Entry 7FJ3 (electron microscopy, 4.53 A resolution (low resolution: residue-level contacts below are approximate; hydrogen-bond / salt-bridge calls are withheld)); this record covers chains g and m of the 51 polymer chains in the assembly.

# Chain g (and m)
Molecule: Major capsid protein
Source organism: Suid alphaherpesvirus 1
Notes: chain m of this document is another copy of the same molecule, construct and numbering; everything in this record applies to it too
UniProt: G3G8T2 (G3G8T2_9ALPH); residue numbers follow UniProt; this construct covers 1-1330
Amino-acid sequence (1330 residues; each row starts with the number of its first residue):
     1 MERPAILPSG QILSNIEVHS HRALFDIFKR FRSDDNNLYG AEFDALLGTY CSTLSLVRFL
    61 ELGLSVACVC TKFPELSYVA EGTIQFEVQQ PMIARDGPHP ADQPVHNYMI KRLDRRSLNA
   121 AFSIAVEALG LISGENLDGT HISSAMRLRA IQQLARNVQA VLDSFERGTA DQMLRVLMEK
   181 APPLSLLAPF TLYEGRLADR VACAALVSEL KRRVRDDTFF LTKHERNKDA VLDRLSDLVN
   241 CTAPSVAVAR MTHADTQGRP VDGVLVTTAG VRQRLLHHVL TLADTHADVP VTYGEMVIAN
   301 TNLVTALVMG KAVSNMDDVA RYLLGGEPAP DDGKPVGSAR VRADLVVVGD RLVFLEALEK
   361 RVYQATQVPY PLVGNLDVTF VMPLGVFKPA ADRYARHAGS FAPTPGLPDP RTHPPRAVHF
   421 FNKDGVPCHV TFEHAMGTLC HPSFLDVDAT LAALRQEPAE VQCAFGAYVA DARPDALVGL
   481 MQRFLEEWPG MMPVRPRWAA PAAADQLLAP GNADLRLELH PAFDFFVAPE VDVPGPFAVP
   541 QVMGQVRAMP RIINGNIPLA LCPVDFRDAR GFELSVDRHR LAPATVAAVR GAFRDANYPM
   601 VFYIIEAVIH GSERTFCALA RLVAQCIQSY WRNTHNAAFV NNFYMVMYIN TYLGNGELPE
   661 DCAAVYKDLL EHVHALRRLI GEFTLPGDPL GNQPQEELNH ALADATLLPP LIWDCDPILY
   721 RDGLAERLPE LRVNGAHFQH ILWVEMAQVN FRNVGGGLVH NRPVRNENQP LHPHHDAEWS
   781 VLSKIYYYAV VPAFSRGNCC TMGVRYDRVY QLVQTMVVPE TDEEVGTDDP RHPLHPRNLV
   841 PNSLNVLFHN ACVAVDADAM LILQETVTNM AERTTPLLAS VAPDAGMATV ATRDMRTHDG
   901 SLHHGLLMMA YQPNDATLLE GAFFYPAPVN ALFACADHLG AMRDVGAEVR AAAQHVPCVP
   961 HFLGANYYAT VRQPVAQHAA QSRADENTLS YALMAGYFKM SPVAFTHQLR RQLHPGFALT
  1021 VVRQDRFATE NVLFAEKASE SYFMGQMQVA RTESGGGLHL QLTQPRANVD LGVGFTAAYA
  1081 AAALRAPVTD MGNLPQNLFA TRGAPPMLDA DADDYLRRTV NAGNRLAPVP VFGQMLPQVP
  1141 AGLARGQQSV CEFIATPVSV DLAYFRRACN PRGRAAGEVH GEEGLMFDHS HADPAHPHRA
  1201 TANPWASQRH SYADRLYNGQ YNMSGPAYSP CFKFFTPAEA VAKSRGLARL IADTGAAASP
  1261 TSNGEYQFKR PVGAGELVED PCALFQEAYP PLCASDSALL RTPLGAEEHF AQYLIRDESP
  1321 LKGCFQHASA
Unresolved in the structure: 1-2, 327-336, 1055, 1324-1330 (chain m: 1-2, 327-336, 1324-1330)

# How chain g and chain m interact
Residue-residue contacts - 57 pairs, chain g then chain m:
  Glu75(g) with Thr140(m)
  Tyr78(g) with Ile142(m); Ser143(m)
  Gln85(g) with Arg3(m)
  Val88(g) with Val18(m)
  Gln90(g) with Glu17(m); Val18(m)
  Gln103(g) with Arg32(m); Ser33(m)
  Pro104(g) with Arg32(m); Ser33(m)
  Val105(g) with Arg30(m); Phe31(m); Arg32(m)
  His106(g) with Arg30(m); Phe31(m)
  Asn107(g) with Val18(m); Lys29(m); Arg30(m)
  Tyr108(g) with Pro4(m); Phe28(m); Lys29(m); Phe31(m)
  Met109(g) with Val18(m); Phe25(m); Ile27(m); Phe28(m)
  Ile110(g) with Phe25(m); Asp26(m); Ile27(m)
  Lys111(g) with Leu24(m); Phe25(m)
  Arg112(g) with Asp26(m)
  Leu197(g) with Ser20(m)
  Ala243(g) with Ser14(m)
  Pro244(g) with Ser14(m)
  Ser245(g) with Leu13(m)
  Val246(g) with Gln11(m); Ile12(m)
  Ala247(g) with Gln11(m); Leu13(m)
  Ile298(g) with Ile142(m)
  Leu303(g) with His141(m)
  Leu307(g) with Ala145(m)
  Asn315(g) with Leu7(m)
  Tyr322(g) with Ile6(m); Leu7(m)
  Gln1046(g) with Asp138(m)
  Val1073(g) with Ile16(m); Phe25(m)
  Gly1074(g) with Ile16(m); His21(m); Leu24(m)
  Phe1075(g) with His21(m)
  Arg1245(g) with Arg22(m)
  Ala1248(g) with Ser20(m)
  Arg1249(g) with Ala23(m)
Interface residues without a listed pair, chain g (39 interface residues in all): Phe86, Glu87, Phe190, Asp318, Val319, Gly1246
Interface residues without a listed pair, chain m (35 interface residues in all): Ala5, Ser9, His19, Leu38

# Summary
39 residues of chain g face 35 of chain m across their interface.
Chain g and chain m are both Major capsid protein (Suid alphaherpesvirus 1); the structure, Cryo-EM structure
of PRV A-capid, was determined by electron microscopy, deposited together with 7FJ1.
